PDB entry 3UMO | X-ray diffraction, 1.70 A resolution | chains A and B

[Chain A (and B)]
Molecule: 6-phosphofructokinase isozyme 2
From: Escherichia coli
Notes: EC 2.7.1.11; chain B of this document is another copy of the same molecule, construct and numbering; everything in this record applies to it too
Reference sequence: P06999 (K6PF2_ECOLI); residue numbers follow UniProt; this construct covers 1-309
Sequence (309 residues; row label = number of the first residue in the row):
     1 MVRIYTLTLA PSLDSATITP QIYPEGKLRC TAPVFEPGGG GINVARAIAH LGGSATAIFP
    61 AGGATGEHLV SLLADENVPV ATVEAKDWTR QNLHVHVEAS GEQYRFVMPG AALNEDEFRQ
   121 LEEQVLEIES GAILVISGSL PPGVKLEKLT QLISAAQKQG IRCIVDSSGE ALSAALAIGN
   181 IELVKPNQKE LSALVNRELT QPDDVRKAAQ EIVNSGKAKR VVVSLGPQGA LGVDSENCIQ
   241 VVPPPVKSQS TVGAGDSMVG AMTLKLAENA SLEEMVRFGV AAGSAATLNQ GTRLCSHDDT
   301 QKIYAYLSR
Bound ions: K+: Ser250, Val252, Ala286, Asn289, Gly291, Arg293
Residues lining bound ligands:
  - ATP (adenosine-5'-triphosphate), molecule 1: Tyr23, Pro24, Glu25, Gly26, Lys27, Glu102
  - ATP, molecule 2: Lys185, Asn187, Ser224, Leu225, Gly226, Pro227, Gly229, Ala230, Pro243, Ser248, Thr251, Gly253, Ala254, Gly255, Met258, Val280, Gly283, Ser284, Thr287
  - ATP, molecule 3: Asn187, Lys189, Glu190, Gly226, Pro227, Thr251
UniProt features mapped onto this chain:
  - active site: Asp256
  - binding site (substrate): Ser12 to Asp14, Lys27 to Arg29, Gly39 to Asn43, Arg90 to Asn92, Ser139, Asp256
  - binding site (ATP): Lys27, Lys185 to Asn187, Asn187 to Lys189, Ser224 to Gly229, Ser248, Val280, Ser284
  - binding site (Mg(2+)): Glu190
  - binding site (K(+)): Ser250, Val252, Ala286, Asn289, Gly291, Arg293
What the authors report for this chain:
  - K+ coordination: Ser250, Val252, Ala286, Asn289, Gly291, Arg293
  - catalytic residues: Asp256 (citing earlier work)
  - conformationally variable residues (order/disorder transition): Glu25, Thr251, Asn289 to Arg293
  - binding site for ATP: Tyr23, Pro24, Gly26

[Interface between chain A and chain B]
Pairs across the interface (63; chain A residue first):
  Leu13(A) with Trp88(B), hydrophobic
  Ile22(A) with Tyr104(B), hydrophobic
  Tyr23(A) with Tyr104(B)
  Pro24(A) with Glu102(B); Gln103(B); Tyr104(B)
  Glu25(A) with Gln103(B), hydrogen bond (backbone-backbone); Arg105(B), hydrogen bond (backbone-side chain); Ser250(B); Thr251(B), hydrogen bond (side chain-backbone)
  Gly26(A) with Arg105(B)
  Lys27(A) with Arg105(B)
  Leu28(A) with Arg105(B), hydrogen bond (backbone-backbone); Phe106(B), hydrophobic; Val107(B), hydrogen bond (backbone-backbone)
  Arg29(A) with Val107(B)
  Cys30(A) with Phe106(B), hydrophobic; Val107(B), hydrogen bond (backbone-backbone); Met108(B), hydrophobic; Pro109(B)
  Thr31(A) with Met108(B)
  Ala32(A) with Pro109(B)
  Phe35(A) with Trp88(B), hydrophobic; Arg90(B)
  Ala64(A) with Trp88(B), hydrophobic
  Thr65(A) with Trp88(B)
  Trp88(A) with Leu13(B), hydrophobic; Phe35(B), hydrophobic; Ala64(B), hydrophobic; Thr65(B)
  Arg90(A) with Phe35(B)
  Gln91(A) with Trp88(B); Gln91(B)
  Leu93(A) with Leu93(B), hydrophobic; Phe106(B), hydrophobic; Met108(B), hydrophobic
  Val95(A) with Phe106(B), hydrophobic
  Glu102(A) with Pro24(B)
  Gln103(A) with Pro24(B); Glu25(B), hydrogen bond (backbone-backbone)
  Tyr104(A) with Ile22(B), hydrophobic; Tyr23(B); Pro24(B)
  Arg105(A) with Glu25(B), hydrogen bond (side chain-backbone); Gly26(B); Lys27(B); Leu28(B), hydrogen bond (backbone-backbone)
  Phe106(A) with Leu28(B), hydrophobic; Cys30(B), hydrophobic; Leu93(B), hydrophobic; Val95(B), hydrophobic; Phe106(B), hydrophobic
  Val107(A) with Leu28(B), hydrogen bond (backbone-backbone); Arg29(B); Cys30(B), hydrogen bond (backbone-backbone)
  Met108(A) with Cys30(B), hydrophobic; Thr31(B); Pro33(B), hydrophobic; Leu93(B), hydrophobic
  Pro109(A) with Cys30(B); Ala32(B)
  Ser250(A) with Glu25(B)
  Thr251(A) with Glu25(B), hydrogen bond (backbone-side chain)
Interface residues without a listed pair, chain A (34 interface residues in all): Thr17, Pro33, His68, Val252
Interface residues without a listed pair, chain B (33 interface residues in all): Thr17, His68

[In short]
34 residues of chain A face 33 of chain B across their interface, with 12 hydrogen bonds. Among the polar
pairs are Glu25(A)-Arg105(B), Glu25(A)-Thr251(B) and Glu25(A)-Gln103(B). Chain A binds 3 copies of ATP. The
paper reports the catalytic residue Asp256(A); a binding site for ATP at Tyr23(A), Pro24(A) and Gly26(A).
Chain A and chain B are both 6-phosphofructokinase isozyme 2 (Escherichia coli); the structure, Crystal
structure of the Phosphofructokinase-2 from Escherichia coli in complex with Potassium, was determined by
X-ray diffraction (same publication as 3UMP).
